Entry 8SP7 (X-ray diffraction, 1.83 A resolution); this record covers chain A.

Chain A:
Protein: LINE-1 retrotransposon endonuclease
From: Homo sapiens
UniProtKB: V9H0D0 (V9H0D0_HUMAN); residue numbers follow UniProt; this construct covers 1-239
Amino-acid sequence (239 residues; each row starts with the number of its first residue):
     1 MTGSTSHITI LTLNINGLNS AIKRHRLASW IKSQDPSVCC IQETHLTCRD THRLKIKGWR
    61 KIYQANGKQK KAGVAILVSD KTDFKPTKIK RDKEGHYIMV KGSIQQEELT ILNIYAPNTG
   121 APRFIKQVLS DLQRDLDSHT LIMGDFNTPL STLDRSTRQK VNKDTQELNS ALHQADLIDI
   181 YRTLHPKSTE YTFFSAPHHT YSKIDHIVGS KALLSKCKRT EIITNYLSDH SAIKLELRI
Disordered / not traced: 1-5
Differences from the reference sequence: conflict Thr-5 (Asn in V9H0D0)
Residues lining bound ligands: AMH (trans-4-aminomethylcyclohexane-1-carboxylic acid): Asn-118, Asn-147, Thr-148, Pro-149, Arg-155, Phe-193, Ala-196, Pro-197, Ser-202, Ile-204
Reported in the primary citation:
  - catalytic residues: His-230 (citing earlier work)

Overview:
Chain A binds compound AMH. The paper reports the catalytic residue His-230.
Chain A is LINE-1 retrotransposon endonuclease (Homo sapiens); the structure, LINE-1 retrotransposon
endonuclease domain complex with tranexamic acid, was determined by X-ray diffraction, deposited together with
8SP5.
